PDB entry 6QL5 | electron microscopy, 2.80 A resolution | chains A and E of the 18 polymer chains in the assembly

Chain A (and E):
Protein: Fatty acid synthase subunit alpha
Source organism: Saccharomyces cerevisiae
Notes: EC 2.3.1.86, 1.1.1.100, 2.3.1.41; chain E of this document is another copy of the same molecule, construct and numbering; everything in this record applies to it too
UniProtKB: P19097 (FAS2_YEAST); residue numbers follow UniProt; this construct covers 1-1887
Amino-acid sequence (1887 residues; numbered 1 to 1887; the number before each row is that of its first residue):
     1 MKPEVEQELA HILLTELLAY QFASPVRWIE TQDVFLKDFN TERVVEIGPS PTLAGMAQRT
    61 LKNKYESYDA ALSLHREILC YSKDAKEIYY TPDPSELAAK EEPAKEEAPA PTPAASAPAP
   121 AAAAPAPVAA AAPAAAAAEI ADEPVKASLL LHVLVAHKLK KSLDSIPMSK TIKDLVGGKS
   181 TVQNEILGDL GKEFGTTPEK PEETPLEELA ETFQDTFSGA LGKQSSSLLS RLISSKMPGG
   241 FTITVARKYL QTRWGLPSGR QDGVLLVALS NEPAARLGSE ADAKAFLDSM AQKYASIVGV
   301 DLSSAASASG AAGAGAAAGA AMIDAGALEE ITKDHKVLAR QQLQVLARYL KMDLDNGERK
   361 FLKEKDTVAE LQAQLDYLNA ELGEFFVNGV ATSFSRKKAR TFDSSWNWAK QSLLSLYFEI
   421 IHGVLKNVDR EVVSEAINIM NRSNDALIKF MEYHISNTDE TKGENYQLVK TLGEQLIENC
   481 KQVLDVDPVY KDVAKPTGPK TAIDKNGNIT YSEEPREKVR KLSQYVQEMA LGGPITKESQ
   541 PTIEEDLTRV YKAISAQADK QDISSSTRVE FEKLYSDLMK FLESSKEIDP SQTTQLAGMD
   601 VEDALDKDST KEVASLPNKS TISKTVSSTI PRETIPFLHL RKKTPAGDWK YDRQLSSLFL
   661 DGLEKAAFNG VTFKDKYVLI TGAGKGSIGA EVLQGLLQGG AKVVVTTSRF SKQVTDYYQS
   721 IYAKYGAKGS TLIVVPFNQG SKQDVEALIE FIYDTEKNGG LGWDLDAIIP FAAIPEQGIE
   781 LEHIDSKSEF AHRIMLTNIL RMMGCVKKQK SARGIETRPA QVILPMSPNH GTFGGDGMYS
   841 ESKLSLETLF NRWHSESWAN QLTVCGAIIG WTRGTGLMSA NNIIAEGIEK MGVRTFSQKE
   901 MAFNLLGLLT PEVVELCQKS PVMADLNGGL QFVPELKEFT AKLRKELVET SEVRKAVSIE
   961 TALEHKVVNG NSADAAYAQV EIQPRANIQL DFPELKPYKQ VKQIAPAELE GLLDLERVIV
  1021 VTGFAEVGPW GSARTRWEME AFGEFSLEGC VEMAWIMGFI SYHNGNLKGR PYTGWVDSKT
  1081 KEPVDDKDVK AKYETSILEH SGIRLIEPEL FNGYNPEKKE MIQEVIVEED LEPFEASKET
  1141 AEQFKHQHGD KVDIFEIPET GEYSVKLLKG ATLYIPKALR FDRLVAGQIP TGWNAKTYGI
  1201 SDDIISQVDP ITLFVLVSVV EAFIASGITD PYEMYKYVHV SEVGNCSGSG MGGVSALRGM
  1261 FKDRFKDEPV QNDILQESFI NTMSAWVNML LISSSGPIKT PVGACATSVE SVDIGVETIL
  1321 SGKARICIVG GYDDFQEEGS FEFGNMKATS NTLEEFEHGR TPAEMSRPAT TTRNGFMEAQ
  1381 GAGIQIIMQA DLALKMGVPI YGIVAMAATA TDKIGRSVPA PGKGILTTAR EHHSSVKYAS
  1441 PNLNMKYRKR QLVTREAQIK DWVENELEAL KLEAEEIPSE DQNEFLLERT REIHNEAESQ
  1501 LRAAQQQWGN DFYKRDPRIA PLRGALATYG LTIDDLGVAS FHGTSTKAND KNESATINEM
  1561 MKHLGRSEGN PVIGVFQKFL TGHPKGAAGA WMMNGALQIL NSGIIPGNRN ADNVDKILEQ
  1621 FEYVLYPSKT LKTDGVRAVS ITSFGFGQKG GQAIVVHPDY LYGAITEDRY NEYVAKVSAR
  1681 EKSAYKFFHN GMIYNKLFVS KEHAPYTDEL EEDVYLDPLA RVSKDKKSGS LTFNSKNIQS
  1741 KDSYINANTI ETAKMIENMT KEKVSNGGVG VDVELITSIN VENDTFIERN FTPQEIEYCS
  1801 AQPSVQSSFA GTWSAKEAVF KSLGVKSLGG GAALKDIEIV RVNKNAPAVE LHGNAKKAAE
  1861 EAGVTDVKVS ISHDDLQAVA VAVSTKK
Not modelled in the structure: 95-139, 303-327, 540-603, 1887
Covalently attached groups: 4'-phosphopantetheine (PNS) linked to Ser180

How chain A and chain E interact:
Contacting residue pairs - 367 pairs, chain A then chain E:
  Glu1016(A) with Arg1515(E), salt bridge
  Glu1117(A) with His1146(E)
  Lys1118(A) with His1146(E); Gln1147(E), hydrogen bond (side chain-backbone)
  Glu1120(A) with Gln1147(E), hydrogen bond; Tyr1174(E), hydrogen bond; Phe1265(E)
  Met1121(A) with Arg1264(E); Phe1265(E); Asp1267(E)
  Ile1122(A) with Ile1122(E), hydrophobic; Tyr1174(E), hydrophobic; Phe1265(E), hydrogen bond (backbone-backbone); Lys1266(E); Asp1267(E)
  Gln1123(A) with Thr1140(E); Phe1144(E)
  Glu1128(A) with Pro1133(E); Phe1134(E)
  Glu1129(A) with Glu1132(E)
  Glu1132(A) with Glu1129(E)
  Pro1133(A) with Glu1128(E)
  Phe1134(A) with Glu1128(E); Ile1175(E), hydrophobic
  Thr1140(A) with Gln1123(E)
  Gln1143(A) with Lys1177(E); Ala1178(E), hydrogen bond (backbone-backbone); Leu1179(E)
  Phe1144(A) with Gln1123(E); Ile1175(E), hydrophobic; Pro1176(E)
  His1146(A) with Glu1117(E); Lys1118(E); Ala1178(E), hydrogen bond (side chain-backbone); Arg1180(E), hydrogen bond
  Gln1147(A) with Lys1118(E), hydrogen bond (backbone-side chain); Glu1120(E), hydrogen bond; Pro1176(E); Lys1177(E); Ala1178(E)
  His1148(A) with Ile1175(E); Pro1176(E), hydrogen bond (side chain-backbone)
  Leu1167(A) with Ile1175(E), hydrophobic
  Thr1172(A) with Pro1176(E)
  Leu1173(A) with Leu1173(E), hydrophobic; Tyr1174(E); Ile1175(E), hydrophobic
  Tyr1174(A) with Glu1120(E), hydrogen bond; Ile1122(E), hydrophobic; Leu1173(E); Tyr1174(E), hydrogen bond (backbone-backbone); Pro1176(E), hydrophobic; Lys1266(E)
  Ile1175(A) with Phe1134(E), hydrophobic; Phe1144(E), hydrophobic; His1148(E); Leu1167(E), hydrophobic; Leu1173(E), hydrophobic
  Pro1176(A) with Phe1144(E); Gln1147(E); His1148(E), hydrogen bond (backbone-side chain); Thr1172(E); Tyr1174(E), hydrophobic
  Lys1177(A) with Gln1143(E); Gln1147(E); Asp1267(E), salt bridge
  Ala1178(A) with Gln1143(E), hydrogen bond (backbone-backbone); His1146(E), hydrogen bond (backbone-side chain); Gln1147(E)
  Leu1179(A) with Gln1143(E)
  Arg1180(A) with His1146(E), hydrogen bond
  Tyr1232(A) with Ile1414(E)
  Ser1241(A) with Thr1427(E); Arg1430(E), hydrogen bond
  Met1251(A) with Phe1279(E), hydrophobic
  Val1254(A) with Phe1261(E)
  Leu1257(A) with Phe1261(E), hydrophobic
  Arg1258(A) with Phe1261(E)
  Met1260(A) with Glu1342(E)
  Phe1261(A) with Val1254(E); Leu1257(E), hydrophobic; Arg1258(E); Phe1261(E), hydrophobic; Lys1262(E); Glu1338(E)
  Lys1262(A) with Phe1261(E)
  Arg1264(A) with Met1121(E); Phe1341(E); Glu1342(E), salt bridge; Asn1345(E)
  Phe1265(A) with Glu1120(E); Met1121(E); Ile1122(E), hydrogen bond (backbone-backbone); Lys1266(E)
  Lys1266(A) with Ile1122(E); Tyr1174(E); Phe1265(E)
  Asp1267(A) with Met1121(E); Ile1122(E); Lys1177(E), salt bridge
  Asn1272(A) with Glu1342(E); Asn1345(E); Met1346(E)
  Ile1274(A) with Glu1342(E)
  Leu1275(A) with Glu1342(E); Phe1343(E), hydrophobic; Met1346(E), hydrophobic
  Gln1276(A) with Met1346(E); Val1418(E); Pro1419(E)
  Phe1279(A) with Met1251(E), hydrophobic; Phe1646(E), hydrophobic
  Ile1280(A) with Ile1280(E), hydrophobic
  Asn1281(A) with Val1302(E); Ala1304(E); Phe1646(E), hydrogen bond (side chain-backbone); Lys1649(E)
  Thr1282(A) with Val1418(E)
  Ala1285(A) with Gly1647(E)
  Trp1286(A) with Val1418(E), hydrophobic
  Asn1288(A) with Thr1411(E), hydrogen bond; Asp1412(E); Ile1414(E); Gln1648(E)
  Met1289(A) with Ile1414(E); Gly1415(E); Arg1416(E); Ser1417(E); Val1418(E), hydrophobic; Gln1648(E)
  Leu1290(A) with Ile1414(E); Arg1416(E)
  Ser1293(A) with Lys1413(E); Ile1414(E), hydrogen bond (side chain-backbone)
  Ser1294(A) with Thr1411(E), hydrogen bond (backbone-side chain); Asp1412(E)
  Ser1295(A) with Ala1410(E); Thr1411(E); Asp1412(E)
  Gly1296(A) with Ala1410(E); Thr1411(E), hydrogen bond (backbone-backbone)
  Pro1297(A) with Thr1409(E)
  Ile1298(A) with Glu1310(E); Thr1409(E); Thr1411(E); Lys1649(E)
  Lys1299(A) with Glu1310(E); Asp1313(E), salt bridge; Glu1317(E)
  Thr1300(A) with Thr1300(E); Pro1301(E); Val1302(E), hydrogen bond (backbone-backbone); Glu1310(E), hydrogen bond (backbone-side chain); Lys1649(E), hydrogen bond
  Pro1301(A) with Thr1300(E)
  Val1302(A) with Asn1281(E); Thr1300(E), hydrogen bond (backbone-backbone); Val1302(E), hydrophobic
  Ala1304(A) with Asn1281(E)
  Glu1310(A) with Ile1298(E); Lys1299(E); Thr1300(E), hydrogen bond (side chain-backbone)
  Asp1313(A) with Lys1299(E), salt bridge; Lys1323(E), salt bridge
  Glu1317(A) with Lys1299(E); Ser1321(E); Lys1323(E), salt bridge
  Ser1321(A) with Glu1317(E)
  Lys1323(A) with Asp1313(E), salt bridge; Glu1317(E), salt bridge; Ala1407(E), hydrogen bond (side chain-backbone)
  Glu1338(A) with Phe1261(E)
  Phe1341(A) with Arg1264(E)
  Glu1342(A) with Met1260(E); Arg1264(E), salt bridge; Asn1272(E); Ile1274(E); Leu1275(E)
  Phe1343(A) with Leu1275(E), hydrophobic
  Asn1345(A) with Arg1264(E); Asn1272(E)
  Met1346(A) with Asn1272(E); Leu1275(E), hydrophobic; Gln1276(E)
  Ala1407(A) with Lys1323(E), hydrogen bond (backbone-side chain)
  Thr1409(A) with Pro1297(E); Ile1298(E)
  Ala1410(A) with Ser1295(E); Gly1296(E)
  Thr1411(A) with Asn1288(E), hydrogen bond; Ser1294(E), hydrogen bond (side chain-backbone); Ser1295(E); Gly1296(E), hydrogen bond (backbone-backbone); Ile1298(E)
  Asp1412(A) with Asn1288(E); Ser1294(E); Ser1295(E)
  Lys1413(A) with Ser1293(E); Tyr1706(E); Asp1708(E); Glu1711(E), salt bridge; Tyr1715(E)
  Ile1414(A) with Tyr1232(E); Asn1288(E); Met1289(E); Leu1290(E); Ser1293(E), hydrogen bond (backbone-side chain); Lys1701(E); Glu1702(E); Ala1704(E)
  Gly1415(A) with Met1289(E)
  Arg1416(A) with Met1289(E); Leu1290(E); Ser1700(E); Lys1701(E), hydrogen bond (side chain-backbone); Glu1702(E), salt bridge
  Ser1417(A) with Met1289(E)
  Val1418(A) with Gln1276(E); Thr1282(E); Trp1286(E), hydrophobic; Met1289(E), hydrophobic
  Pro1419(A) with Gln1276(E)
  Lys1423(A) with Glu1711(E); Glu1712(E), salt bridge; Tyr1715(E)
  Gly1424(A) with Tyr1715(E)
  Leu1426(A) with Glu1712(E); Leu1716(E)
  Thr1427(A) with Ser1241(E); Tyr1715(E)
  Ala1429(A) with Leu1716(E)
  Arg1430(A) with Ser1241(E), hydrogen bond; Tyr1715(E); Leu1716(E); Pro1718(E)
  Glu1431(A) with Leu1716(E), hydrogen bond (backbone-backbone); Pro1718(E); Gln1739(E), hydrogen bond (backbone-side chain)
  His1432(A) with Asp1717(E), salt bridge; Pro1718(E); Leu1719(E); Gln1739(E); Ser1740(E); Tyr1744(E)
  His1433(A) with Gln1739(E), hydrogen bond (backbone-side chain)
  Ser1434(A) with Gln1739(E); Ser1740(E); Lys1741(E); Tyr1744(E)
  Ser1435(A) with Glu1488(E); Lys1741(E), hydrogen bond; Tyr1744(E); Ile1745(E)
  Val1436(A) with Glu1488(E)
  Lys1437(A) with Asp1481(E), salt bridge; Glu1484(E); Glu1488(E), hydrogen bond (backbone-side chain)
  Tyr1438(A) with Ile1477(E); Asp1481(E), hydrogen bond (side chain-backbone); Phe1485(E), hydrophobic; Glu1488(E), hydrogen bond (backbone-side chain)
  Ser1440(A) with Glu1492(E), hydrogen bond
  Pro1441(A) with Arg1489(E)
  Asn1442(A) with Glu1492(E); Glu1496(E), hydrogen bond
  Tyr1447(A) with Glu1466(E), hydrogen bond; Glu1496(E), hydrogen bond
  Gln1451(A) with Trp1462(E), hydrogen bond; Glu1466(E), hydrogen bond
  Arg1455(A) with Arg1455(E); Gln1458(E), hydrogen bond
  Gln1458(A) with Arg1455(E); Gln1458(E)
  Trp1462(A) with Gln1451(E), hydrogen bond
  Glu1466(A) with Tyr1447(E), hydrogen bond; Gln1451(E), hydrogen bond
  Ile1477(A) with Tyr1438(E)
  Asp1481(A) with Lys1437(E), salt bridge; Tyr1438(E), hydrogen bond (backbone-side chain)
  Glu1484(A) with Lys1437(E)
  Phe1485(A) with Tyr1438(E), hydrophobic
  Glu1488(A) with Ser1435(E); Val1436(E); Lys1437(E), hydrogen bond (side chain-backbone); Tyr1438(E), hydrogen bond (side chain-backbone)
  Arg1489(A) with Pro1441(E)
  Glu1492(A) with Ser1440(E), hydrogen bond; Asn1442(E); Asp1516(E)
  Asn1495(A) with Arg1515(E)
  Glu1496(A) with Asn1442(E), hydrogen bond; Tyr1447(E), hydrogen bond
  Ser1499(A) with Gln1507(E), hydrogen bond (backbone-side chain); Arg1515(E)
  Gln1500(A) with Gln1507(E); Trp1508(E)
  Arg1502(A) with Arg1515(E)
  Ala1503(A) with Gln1507(E)
  Gln1507(A) with Ser1499(E), hydrogen bond (side chain-backbone); Gln1500(E); Ala1503(E)
  Trp1508(A) with Gln1500(E)
  Arg1515(A) with Glu1016(E), salt bridge; Asn1495(E); Ser1499(E); Arg1502(E)
  Asp1516(A) with Glu1492(E)
  Pro1517(A) with Pro1718(E); Tyr1744(E), hydrophobic
  Arg1518(A) with Tyr1744(E)
  Glu1559(A) with Glu1712(E); Leu1716(E)
  His1563(A) with Leu1716(E); Gln1739(E)
  Phe1646(A) with Phe1279(E), hydrophobic; Asn1281(E), hydrogen bond (backbone-side chain)
  Gly1647(A) with Ala1285(E)
  Gln1648(A) with Asn1288(E); Met1289(E)
  Lys1649(A) with Asn1281(E); Ile1298(E); Thr1300(E), hydrogen bond
  Ser1700(A) with Arg1416(E)
  Lys1701(A) with Ile1414(E); Arg1416(E), hydrogen bond (backbone-side chain)
  Glu1702(A) with Ile1414(E); Arg1416(E), salt bridge
  Ala1704(A) with Ile1414(E)
  Tyr1706(A) with Lys1413(E)
  Asp1708(A) with Lys1413(E)
  Glu1711(A) with Lys1413(E), salt bridge; Lys1423(E)
  Glu1712(A) with Lys1423(E), salt bridge; Leu1426(E); Glu1559(E)
  Tyr1715(A) with Lys1413(E); Lys1423(E); Gly1424(E); Thr1427(E); Arg1430(E)
  Leu1716(A) with Leu1426(E); Ala1429(E); Arg1430(E); Glu1431(E), hydrogen bond (backbone-backbone); Glu1559(E); His1563(E)
  Asp1717(A) with His1432(E), salt bridge
  Pro1718(A) with Arg1430(E); Glu1431(E); His1432(E); Pro1517(E)
  Leu1719(A) with His1432(E)
  Gln1739(A) with Glu1431(E), hydrogen bond (side chain-backbone); His1432(E); His1433(E), hydrogen bond (side chain-backbone); Ser1434(E); His1563(E)
  Ser1740(A) with His1432(E); Ser1434(E)
  Lys1741(A) with Ser1434(E); Ser1435(E), hydrogen bond
  Tyr1744(A) with His1432(E); Ser1434(E); Ser1435(E); Pro1517(E), hydrophobic; Arg1518(E)
  Ile1745(A) with Ser1435(E)
Other interface residues (no listed pair), chain A (169 interface residues in all): Glu1124, Val1125, His1239, Gly1250, Asp1273, Leu1291, Gly1303, Ile1314, Gly1339, Arg1450, Arg1491, Glu1498, Lys1514, His1703, Ser1743
Other interface residues (no listed pair), chain E (168 interface residues in all): Glu1124, Val1125, His1239, Gly1250, Asp1273, Leu1291, Gly1303, Ile1314, Gly1339, Arg1491, Glu1498, Lys1514, His1703, Ser1743

In short:
Chain A and chain E form an interface of 169 and 168 residues respectively, with 68 hydrogen bonds and 22 salt
bridges. Polar contacts include Glu1016(A)-Arg1515(E), Lys1177(A)-Asp1267(E) and Arg1264(A)-Glu1342(E).
Covalently linked 4'-phosphopantetheine: at Ser180(A).
Chain A and chain E are both Fatty acid synthase subunit alpha (Saccharomyces cerevisiae); the structure,
Structure of fatty acid synthase complex with bound gamma subunit from Saccharomyces cerevisiae at 2.8
angstrom, was determined by electron microscopy (same publication as 6QL6, 6QL7 and 6QL9).
